1AYM - chains 3 and 4 of the 4 polymer chains in the assembly; structure by X-ray diffraction, 2.15 A resolution.

Chain 3:
Name: Human rhinovirus 16 coat protein
From: Human rhinovirus sp
Notes: engineered mutation(s): N-TERMINAL MYRISTOYLATION ON VP4
Reference sequence: Q82122 (POLG_HRV16); residues 1-238 here correspond to UniProt positions 330-567 (UniProt number = residue number + 329)
Amino-acid sequence (238 residues; numbered 1 to 238; the number before each row is that of its first residue):
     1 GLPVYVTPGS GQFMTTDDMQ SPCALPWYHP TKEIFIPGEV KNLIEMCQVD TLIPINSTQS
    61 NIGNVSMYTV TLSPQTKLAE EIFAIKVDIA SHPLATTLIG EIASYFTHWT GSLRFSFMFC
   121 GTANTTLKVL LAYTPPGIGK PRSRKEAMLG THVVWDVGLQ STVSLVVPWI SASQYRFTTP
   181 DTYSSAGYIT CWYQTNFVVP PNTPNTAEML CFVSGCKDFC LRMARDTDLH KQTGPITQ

Chain 4:
Name: Human rhinovirus 16 coat protein
From: Human rhinovirus sp
Notes: engineered mutation(s): N-TERMINAL MYRISTOYLATION ON VP4
Reference sequence: P23008 (POLG_HRV1A); aligned to UniProt positions 1-68 over residues 1-68 (the alignment contains insertions or deletions, so no single offset holds)
Amino-acid sequence (68 residues; numbered 1 to 68; the number before each row is that of its first residue):
     1 GAQVSRQNVG THSTQNMVSN GSSLNYFNIN YFKDAASSGA SRLDFSQDPS KFTDPVKDVL
    61 EKGIPTLQ
Unresolved in the structure: 8-22, 45-68
Glycans and other covalent adducts: myristic acid (MYR) linked to Gly-1

Chain 3 / chain 4 interface:
Contacting residue pairs - 16 pairs, chain 3 then chain 4:
  Asp-18(3) / Gly-39(4)
  Asp-18(3) / Ala-40(4)  hydrogen bond (side chain-backbone)
  Gln-20(3) / Ile-29(4)  hydrogen bond (side chain-backbone)
  Gln-20(3) / Asn-30(4)
  Gln-20(3) / Tyr-31(4)  hydrogen bond (side chain-backbone)
  Gln-20(3) / Phe-32(4)
  Gln-20(3) / Ser-37(4)
  Gln-20(3) / Gly-39(4)
  Ser-21(3) / Phe-32(4)
  Ser-21(3) / Ser-37(4)  hydrogen bond (backbone-side chain)
  Pro-22(3) / Phe-32(4)
  Pro-22(3) / Ser-37(4)
  Cys-23(3) / Asp-34(4)
  Cys-23(3) / Ser-37(4)  hydrogen bond (backbone-side chain)
  Pro-26(3) / Asp-34(4)
  Trp-27(3) / Asp-34(4)  hydrogen bond (backbone-side chain)
Other interface residues (no listed pair), chain 3 (10 interface residues in all): Met-19, Leu-25, Lys-41
Other interface residues (no listed pair), chain 4 (11 interface residues in all): Ala-36, Ser-38, Asp-44

Overview:
10 residues of chain 3 and 11 residues of chain 4 are in contact, with 6 hydrogen bonds. Polar pairs include
Asp-18(3)/Ala-40(4), Gln-20(3)/Ile-29(4) and Gln-20(3)/Tyr-31(4). Myristic acid is covalently linked to
Gly-1(4).
Chain 3 is Human rhinovirus 16 coat protein and chain 4 is Human rhinovirus 16 coat protein, both from Human
rhinovirus sp; the structure, Human rhinovirus 16 coat protein at high resolution, was determined by X-ray
diffraction.
